PDB entry 9K2V | electron microscopy, 3.40 A resolution | chains H and w of the 30 polymer chains in the assembly

== Chain H ==
Molecule: Portal protein
From: Anabaena phage A-4L
Reference sequence: A0A059PYA9 (A0A059PYA9_9CAUD); numbering as in UniProt (aligned over 1-653)
Amino-acid sequence (653 residues; numbered 1 to 653; the number before each row is that of its first residue):
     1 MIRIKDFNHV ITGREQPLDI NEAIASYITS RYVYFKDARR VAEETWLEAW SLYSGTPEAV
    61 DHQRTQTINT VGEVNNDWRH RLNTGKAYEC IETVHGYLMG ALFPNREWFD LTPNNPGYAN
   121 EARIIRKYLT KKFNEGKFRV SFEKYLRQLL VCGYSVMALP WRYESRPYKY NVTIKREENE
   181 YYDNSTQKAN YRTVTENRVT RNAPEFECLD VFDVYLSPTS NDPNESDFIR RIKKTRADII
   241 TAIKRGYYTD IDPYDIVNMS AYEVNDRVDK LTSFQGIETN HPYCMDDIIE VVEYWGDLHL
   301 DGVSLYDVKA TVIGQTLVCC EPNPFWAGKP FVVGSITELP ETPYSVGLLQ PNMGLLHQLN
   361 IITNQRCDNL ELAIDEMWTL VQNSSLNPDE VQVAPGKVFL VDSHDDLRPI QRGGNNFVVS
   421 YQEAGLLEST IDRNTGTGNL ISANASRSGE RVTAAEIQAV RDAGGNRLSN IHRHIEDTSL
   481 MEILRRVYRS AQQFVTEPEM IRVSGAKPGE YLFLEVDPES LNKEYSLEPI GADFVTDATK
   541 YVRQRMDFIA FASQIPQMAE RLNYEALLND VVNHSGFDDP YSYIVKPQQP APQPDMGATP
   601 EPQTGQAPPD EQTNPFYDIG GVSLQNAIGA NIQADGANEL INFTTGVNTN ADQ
Disordered / not traced: 1-611, 652-653

== Chain w ==
Molecule: Internal virion protein
From: Anabaena phage A-4L
Reference sequence: A0A059PY42 (A0A059PY42_9CAUD); numbering as in UniProt (aligned over 1-380)
Amino-acid sequence (380 residues; numbered 1 to 380; the number before each row is that of its first residue):
     1 MGGAAIGGIL GGVQLVAGIS QANSQANAQR QSLQAQAQTT VDASRIRQME ILQARDQSRF
    61 NSSMNELARQ QNYQNQTFLI QRQLLQEQMD AETTKQQAEQ QRLQTMSGIE QKDRQTEQQM
   121 VGAEVNFQQT LQQLAQQLGV VNAQSSQQLT GAEDATKELG QRLDTRDVLA MASGVGLGSS
   181 TSSQQQNADL LGTIDKVAKV LQGTQVGMEV QQRMTELASA SSESERNIKL SELGSYLSDS
   241 DFMRNIANIQ ASATNQNVDS TMGVNAAARE TAVNAINAAD MMNRQTDTVN NDLAEMGYQV
   301 QTSAVNSSQN NAMSGINAQY GSIGGNTFAG LLSSGVNAFN TYQGVLGQQN ALNQQKQMTY
   361 LNSGILSNGA TNNNTFKGYN
Disordered / not traced: 93-380

== Chain H / chain w interface ==
Contacting residue pairs (11):
  Thr-613(H) with Met-1(w)
  Pro-615(H) with Gly-2(w)
  Phe-616(H) with Met-1(w), hydrophobic
  Ile-628(H) with Met-1(w), hydrophobic
  Ile-632(H) with Met-1(w), hydrophobic
  Ile-641(H) with Ile-6(w), hydrophobic; Leu-10(w), hydrophobic
  Thr-645(H) with Leu-10(w)
  Val-647(H) with Leu-10(w), hydrophobic; Val-13(w), hydrophobic; Gln-14(w)
Interface residues without a listed pair, chain H (11 interface residues in all): Ala-637, Asn-648, Thr-649

== Overview ==
11 residues of chain H and 6 residues of chain w are in contact.
Here chain H is Portal protein and chain w is Internal virion protein, both from Anabaena phage A-4L. Entry
9K2V (Cyanophage A4 pre-ejectosome) was determined by electron microscopy together with 9JWB, 9K09 and 9K3A
from the same study.
